Entry 2XPP (X-ray diffraction, 1.74 A resolution); this record covers chains A and B.

[Chain A]
Protein: IWS1
Source organism: Encephalitozoon cuniculi
Notes: fragment: evolutionary conserved domain, residues 55-198
Reference sequence: Q8SUS7 (Q8SUS7_ENCCU); numbering as in UniProt (aligned over 55-198)
Amino-acid sequence (145 residues; numbered 54 to 198; the number before each row is that of its first residue):
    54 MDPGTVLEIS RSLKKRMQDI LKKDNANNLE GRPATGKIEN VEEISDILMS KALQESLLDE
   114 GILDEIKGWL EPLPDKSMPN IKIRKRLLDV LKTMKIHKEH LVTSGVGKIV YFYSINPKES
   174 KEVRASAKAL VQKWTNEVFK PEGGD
Disordered / not traced: 54-56, 194-198
Differences from the reference sequence: expression tag (54)
From the paper describing this entry:
  - mutagenesis - E124A, E124S, G160Y, V191W, V191Y: unchanged binding to Chromatin structure modulator (chain B)
  - mutagenesis - K90D, K90N: decreased stability
  - mutagenesis - K90D: abolished binding to Chromatin structure modulator (chain B)
  - mutagenesis - K90N: decreased binding to Chromatin structure modulator (chain B)

[Chain B]
Protein: Chromatin structure modulator
Source organism: Encephalitozoon cuniculi
Notes: fragment: n-terminal fragment, residues 34-71
Reference sequence: Q8SRG7 (Q8SRG7_ENCCU); residue numbers follow UniProt; this construct covers 34-71
Amino-acid sequence (42 residues; numbered 30 to 71; the number before each row is that of its first residue):
    30 GSHMREISEE SISSIDYGDR DSLFFEIFGT GEEYRYVLES DP
Disordered / not traced: 30-43, 68-71
From the paper describing this entry:
  - mutagenesis - I56A/F57A, Y63A/Y65A: abolished binding to IWS1 (chain A)
  - mutagenesis - Y63A: unchanged binding to IWS1 (chain A)

[Chain A / chain B interface]
Contacting residue pairs - 33 pairs, chain A then chain B:
  Lys120(A) - Tyr63(B)
  Glu124(A) - Tyr63(B)  hydrogen bond
  Pro125(A) - Tyr63(B)
  Pro125(A) - Tyr65(B)
  Pro125(A) - Val66(B)  hydrophobic
  Lys129(A) - Tyr65(B)
  Lys129(A) - Val66(B)
  Lys151(A) - Leu52(B)
  Leu154(A) - Ile56(B)  hydrophobic
  Val155(A) - Glu55(B)
  Val155(A) - Ile56(B)  hydrophobic
  Gly160(A) - Ile56(B)
  Gly160(A) - Phe57(B)
  Lys161(A) - Glu55(B)
  Lys161(A) - Ile56(B)
  Lys161(A) - Phe57(B)
  Lys161(A) - Gly58(B)
  Lys161(A) - Glu62(B)
  Lys161(A) - Tyr63(B)
  Ile162(A) - Tyr63(B)  hydrophobic
  Tyr164(A) - Gly60(B)
  Phe165(A) - Tyr63(B)  hydrophobic
  Asn169(A) - Leu67(B)
  Pro170(A) - Leu67(B)
  Val184(A) - Phe57(B)
  Trp187(A) - Phe57(B)  hydrophobic
  Thr188(A) - Phe53(B)
  Thr188(A) - Phe57(B)
  Val191(A) - Arg49(B)  hydrogen bond (backbone-side chain)
  Val191(A) - Leu52(B)  hydrophobic
  Val191(A) - Phe53(B)  hydrophobic
  Val191(A) - Ile56(B)  hydrophobic
  Phe192(A) - Arg49(B)
Other interface residues (no listed pair), chain A (22 interface residues in all): Met131, Ile168, Glu190
Other interface residues (no listed pair), chain B (16 interface residues in all): Ile44, Tyr46, Phe54
Interface features reported in the paper:
  - residue pairs: Glu124(A)-Tyr63(B) (hydrogen bond), Leu126(A)-Tyr65(B) (water-mediated contact), Ile162(A)-Tyr63(B) (hydrophobic contact), Phe165(A)-Tyr63(B) (hydrophobic contact)
  - interface residues, chain A: Leu154(A), Gly160(A), Val184(A), Trp187(A), Val191(A)
  - interface residues, chain B: Ile56(B), Phe57(B), Val66(B), Leu67(B)

[Summary]
22 residues of chain A face 16 of chain B across their interface; the contacts include 2 hydrogen bonds. Among
the polar pairs are Glu124(A)-Tyr63(B) and Val191(A)-Arg49(B). The authors report a hydrogen bond between
Glu124(A) and Tyr63(B); a water-mediated contact between Leu126(A) and Tyr65(B); hydrophobic contacts between
Ile162(A) and Tyr63(B) and Phe165(A) and Tyr63(B). From the paper: K90D and K90N of chain A reduce stability;
interface residues Leu154(A), Gly160(A) and Ile56(B) among others; 10 substitutions were tested in all.
Chain A is IWS1 and chain B is Chromatin structure modulator, both from Encephalitozoon cuniculi; the
structure, Crystal structure of a Spt6-Iws1(Spn1) complex from Encephalitozoon cuniculi, Form III, was
determined by X-ray diffraction together with 2XPL, 2XPN and 2XPO from the same study.
